4JI3 - chains A and O of the 21 polymer chains in the assembly; structure by X-ray diffraction, 3.35 A resolution.

== Chain A ==
Molecule: 16S rRNA
Organism: Thermus thermophilus
Sequence (1522 nucleotides; each row starts with the number of its first residue; note: 42 numbers in that range are skipped by the numbering (no residue carries them; nothing is unmodelled there); a row labelled like 190A-190L holds insertion residues (190A, then the next letters in order); numbering starts at 0):
     0 UUUGUUGGAG AGUUUGAUCC UGGCUCAGGG UGAACGCUGG CGGCGUGCCU AAGACAUGCA
    60 AGUCGUGCGG G
    73 CCGCGGGGUU UU
    88 ACUCCG
    95 UGGUC
   101 AGCGGCGGAC GGGUGAGUAA CGCGUGGGU
  129A G
   130 ACCUACCCGG AAGAGGGGGA CAACCCGGGG AAACUCGGGC UAAUCCCCCA UGUGGACCCG
   190 C
190A-190L CCCUUGGGGUGU
   191 GUCCAAAGGG CUUU
   216 GCCCGCUUCC GGAUGGGCCC GCGUCCCAUC AGCUAGUUGG UGGGGUAAUG GCCCACCAAG
   276 GCGACGACGG GUAGCCGGUC UGAGAGGAUG GCCGGCCACA GGGGCACUGA GACACGGGCC
   336 CCACUCCUAC GGGAGGCAGC AGUUAGGAAU CUUCCGCAAU GGGCGCAAGC CUGACGGAGC
   396 GACGCCGCUU GGAGGAAGAA GCCCUUCGGG GUGUAAACUC CUGAA
   442 CCCGGGACGA AACCCCCGAC GA
   474 GGGGACUGAC GGUACCGGG
   494 GUAAUAGCGC CGGCCAACUC CGUGCCAGCA GCCGCGGUAA UACGGAGGGC GCGAGCGUUA
   554 CCCGGAUUCA CUGGGCGUAA AGGGCGUGUA GGCGGCCUGG GGCGUCCCAU GUGAAAGACC
   614 ACGGCUCAAC CGUGGGGGAG CGUGGGAUAC GCUCAGGCUA GACGGUGGGA GAGGGUGGUG
   674 GAAUUCCCGG AGUAGCGGUG AAAUGCGCAG AUACCGGGAG GAACGCCGAU GGCGAAGGCA
   734 GCCACCUGGU CCACCCGUGA CGCUGAGGCG CGAAAGCGUG GGGAGCAAAC CGGAUUAGAU
   794 ACCCGGGUAG UCCACGCCCU AAACGAUGCG CGCUAGGUCU CUGGGUCU
   848 CCUGGGGGCC GAAGCUAACG CGUUAAGCGC GCCGCCUGGG GAGUACGGCC GCAAGGCUGA
   908 AACUCAAAGG AAUUGACGGG GGCCCGCACA AGCGGUGGAG CAUGUGGUUU AAUUCGAAGX
   968 AACGCGAAGA ACCUUACCAG GCCUUGACAU GCUAGG
 1003A G
  1004 AACCCGGGUG AAAGCCUGGG GUGCCCC
1030A-1030D GCGA
  1031 GGGGAGCCCU AGCACAGGUG CUGCAUGGCC GUCGUCAGCU CGUGCCGUGA GGUGUUGGGU
  1091 UAAGUCCCGC AACGAGCGCA ACCCCCGCCG UUAGUUGCCA GCGGUUCGGC CGGGCACUCU
  1151 AACGGGACUG CCCGCGAAA
  1171 GCGGGAGGAA GGAGGGGACG ACGUCUGGUC AGCAUGGCCC UUACGGCCUG GGCGACACAC
  1231 GUGCUACAAU GCCCACUACA AAGCGAUGCC ACCCGGCAAC GGGGAGCUAA UCGCAAAAAG
  1291 GUGGGCCCAG UUCGGAUUGG GGUCUGCAAC CCGACCCCAU GAAGCCGGAA UCGCUAGUAA
  1351 UCGCGGAUCA G
 1361A C
  1362 CAUGCCGCGG UGAAUACGUU CCCGGGCCUU GUACACACXG CCXGUXACGC CAUGGGAGCG
  1422 GGCUCUACCC GAAGUCGCCG GG
  1446 AGCCUACGGG
  1459 CAGGCGCCGA GGGUAGGGCC CGUGACUGGG GCGAAGUCGU AACAAGGUAG CUGUACCGGA
  1519 AGGUGCGGCU GGAUCCACUC CUUUCU
Disordered / not traced: 0-4, 1533-1538
Differences from the reference sequence: conflict C1534 (A2157 in M26923.1), A1535 (C2158 in M26923.1)
Modified positions: PSU (pseudouridine-5'-monophosphate) at position 516, 7MG (7N-methyl-8-hydroguanosine-5'-monophosphate) at position 527, M2G (N2-dimethylguanosine-5'-monophosphate) at position 966, 5MC (5-methylcytidine-5'-monophosphate) at position 967, 2MG (2N-methylguanosine-5'-monophosphate) at position 1207, 5MC (5-methylcytidine-5'-monophosphate) at position 1400, 4OC (4n,o2'-methylcytidine-5'-monophosphate) at position 1402, 5MC (5-methylcytidine-5'-monophosphate) at position 1404, 5MC (5-methylcytidine-5'-monophosphate) at position 1407, UR3 (3-methyluridine-5'-monophoshate) at position 1498, MA6 (6N-dimethyladenosine-5'-monophoshate) at position 1518, MA6 (6N-dimethyladenosine-5'-monophoshate) at position 1519, PSU (pseudouridine-5'-monophosphate) at position 1540, PSU (pseudouridine-5'-monophosphate) at position 1541
Ion coordination: Mg2+ site 1 near U5 (its only coordinating residue here); Mg2+ site 2: U12, G22; Mg2+ site 3 near G21 (its only coordinating residue here); Mg2+ site 4 near C48 (its only coordinating residue here); Mg2+ site 5: C58, U387; Mg2+ site 6: A59, U387; Mg2+ site 7: G61, U62, G105; Mg2+ site 8 near G97 (its only coordinating residue here); Mg2+ site 9 near G107 (its only coordinating residue here); Mg2+ site 10: G117, G289; Mg2+ site 11: C121, G124, U125, G236; Mg2+ site 12 near C121 (its only coordinating residue here); 104 more Mg2+ sites not listed
Ligand contacts: streptomycin (SRY): U12, U13, U14, C526, 7MG_527, C912, A913, A914, A915, C1490, G1491
What the authors report for this chain:
  - mutagenesis - C1490U: increased growth

== Chain O ==
Protein: Ribosomal protein S15
Organism: Thermus thermophilus
Reference sequence: Q5SJ76 (RS15_THET8); numbering as in UniProt (aligned over 1-89)
Chain sequence (89 residues; numbered 1 to 89; the number before each row is that of its first residue):
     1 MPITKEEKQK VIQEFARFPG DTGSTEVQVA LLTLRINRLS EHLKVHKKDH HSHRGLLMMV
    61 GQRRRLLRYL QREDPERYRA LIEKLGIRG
Disordered / not traced: 1, 89

== Interface between chain A and chain O ==
Pairs across the interface - 70 pairs, chain A then chain O:
  G579(A) - Arg54(O)  hydrogen bond to the phosphate
  U580(A) - Arg54(O)  salt bridge to the phosphate
  U580(A) - Leu57(O)  sugar contact
  U580(A) - Met58(O)  sugar contact
  G581(A) - Met58(O)  phosphate contact
  G581(A) - Gly61(O)  phosphate contact
  G581(A) - Arg64(O)  hydrogen bond to the phosphate
  G581(A) - Arg65(O)  salt bridge to the phosphate
  U582(A) - Arg64(O)  salt bridge to the phosphate
  U582(A) - Arg68(O)  salt bridge to the phosphate
  C656(A) - Gln28(O)  hydrogen bond to the sugar
  G657(A) - Thr22(O)  hydrogen bond to the base
  G657(A) - Gly23(O)  sugar contact
  G657(A) - Gln28(O)  hydrogen bond to the sugar
  G657(A) - Leu31(O)  phosphate contact
  G658(A) - Lys8(O)  salt bridge to the phosphate
  G658(A) - Ile12(O)  sugar contact
  G658(A) - Thr22(O)  sugar contact
  G658(A) - Leu31(O)  phosphate contact
  U659(A) - Lys8(O)  salt bridge to the phosphate
  U659(A) - Gln9(O)  phosphate contact
  G660(A) - Lys5(O)  phosphate contact
  G666(A) - His51(O)  sugar contact
  G666(A) - Ser52(O)  base contact
  G667(A) - His42(O)  hydrogen bond to the base
  G667(A) - Asp49(O)  hydrogen bond to the sugar
  G667(A) - His50(O)  sugar contact
  G667(A) - His51(O)  sugar contact
  G668(A) - His46(O)  sugar contact
  G668(A) - Lys48(O)  phosphate contact
  G668(A) - Asp49(O)  sugar contact
  U669(A) - His46(O)  sugar contact
  U669(A) - Lys48(O)  salt bridge to the phosphate
  A728(A) - Arg54(O)  salt bridge to the phosphate
  A729(A) - His51(O)  base contact
  G730(A) - His51(O)  hydrogen bond to the base
  C739(A) - Pro2(O)  phosphate contact
  C739(A) - His42(O)  hydrogen bond to the sugar
  U740(A) - Pro2(O)  phosphate contact
  U740(A) - Leu39(O)  phosphate contact
  U740(A) - His42(O)  sugar contact
  U740(A) - Ser52(O)  hydrogen bond to the sugar
  G741(A) - Leu39(O)  sugar contact
  G741(A) - His51(O)  hydrogen bond to the sugar
  G741(A) - Ser52(O)  hydrogen bond to the sugar
  G741(A) - Gly55(O)  sugar contact
  G742(A) - Arg35(O)  salt bridge to the phosphate
  G742(A) - Met58(O)  sugar contact
  G742(A) - Met59(O)  phosphate contact
  G750(A) - Phe18(O)  phosphate contact
  G750(A) - Asp21(O)  hydrogen bond to the sugar
  G750(A) - Thr22(O)  hydrogen bond to the sugar
  G750(A) - Gly23(O)  hydrogen bond to the base
  G750(A) - Ser24(O)  sugar contact
  G750(A) - Gln28(O)  base contact
  U751(A) - Phe18(O)  phosphate contact
  U751(A) - Gly23(O)  sugar contact
  U751(A) - Ser24(O)  sugar contact
  U751(A) - Thr25(O)  sugar contact
  G752(A) - Tyr69(O)  sugar contact
  A753(A) - Tyr69(O)  hydrogen bond to the phosphate
  C754(A) - Leu66(O)  sugar contact
  C754(A) - Tyr69(O)  sugar contact
  C754(A) - Arg72(O)  salt bridge to the phosphate
  G755(A) - Arg65(O)  phosphate contact
  C756(A) - Arg65(O)  salt bridge to the phosphate
  C764(A) - His50(O)  phosphate contact
  G765(A) - His50(O)  phosphate contact
  A807(A) - Lys48(O)  salt bridge to the phosphate
  C808(A) - Lys48(O)  salt bridge to the phosphate
Other interface residues (no listed pair), chain A (34 interface residues in all): G727, C749, G763
Other interface residues (no listed pair), chain O (38 interface residues in all): Gly20, His53, Gln62, Glu73

== In short ==
Chain A and chain O form an interface of 34 and 38 residues respectively; the contacts include 16 hydrogen
bonds and 13 salt bridges. Among the polar pairs are G657(A)-Thr22(O), G667(A)-His42(O) and G730(A)-His51(O).
Ligands of chain A: streptomycin. U12(A) and G22(A) coordinate Mg2+ site 2. The paper reports that C1490U of
chain A increases growth.
Here chain A is 16S rRNA and chain O is Ribosomal protein S15, both from Thermus thermophilus. Entry 4JI3
(Crystal Structure of 30S ribosomal subunit from Thermus thermophilus) was determined by X-ray diffraction,
deposited together with 4JI0, 4JI1, 4JI2, 4JI4, 4JI5, 4JI6, 4JI7 and 4JI8.
